PDB entry 6FEL | X-ray diffraction, 2.84 A resolution | chains A and E of the 4 polymer chains in the assembly

[Chain A]
Protein: 14-3-3 protein gamma
From: Homo sapiens
UniProtKB: P61981 (1433G_HUMAN); numbering as in UniProt (aligned over 1-234)
Sequence (236 residues; row label = number of the first residue in the row; numbers below 1 keep their minus sign (Gly-1 is residue -1)):
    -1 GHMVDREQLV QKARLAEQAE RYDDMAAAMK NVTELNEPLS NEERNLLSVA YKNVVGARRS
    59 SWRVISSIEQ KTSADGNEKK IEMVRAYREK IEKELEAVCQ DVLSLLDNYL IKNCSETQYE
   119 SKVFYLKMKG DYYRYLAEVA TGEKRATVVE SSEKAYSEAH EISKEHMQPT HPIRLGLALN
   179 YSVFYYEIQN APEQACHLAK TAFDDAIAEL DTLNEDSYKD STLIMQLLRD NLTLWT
Unresolved in the structure: -1 to 1, 212-215
Differences from the reference sequence: expression tag (-1 to 0)
Swiss-Prot annotation at these positions:
  - site (Interaction with phosphoserine on interacting protein): Arg57, Arg132
  - modified residue: Met1 (N-acetylmethionine), Val2 (N-acetylvaline), Ser71 (Phosphoserine), Tyr133 (Phosphotyrosine), Thr145 (Phosphothreonine), Ser215 (Phosphoserine), Thr234 (Phosphothreonine)
  - natural variant: Glu15 (E15A: In DEE56; uncertain significance), Lys50 (K50Q: Found in an individual with autism; uncertain significance), Asp129 (D129E: In DEE56), Arg132 (R132C: In DEE56), Tyr133 (Y133S: Found in an individual with neurodevelopmental disorder)

[Chain E]
Protein: Calcium/calmodulin-dependent protein kinase kinase 2
Notes: EC 2.7.11.17
UniProtKB: Q96RR4 (KKCC2_HUMAN); residues 508-515 here = UniProt positions 508-515
Sequence (8 residues; each row starts with the number of its first residue):
   508 RSLSAPGN
Unresolved in the structure: 514-515
Modified positions: Ser511 (phosphoserine; SEP)
Swiss-Prot annotation at these positions:
  - modified residue: Ser511 (Phosphoserine)

[How chain A and chain E interact]
Contacting residue pairs - 19 pairs, chain A then chain E:
  Lys50(A) - Ser511(E)
  Arg57(A) - Ser511(E)
  Arg132(A) - Ser511(E)
  Tyr133(A) - Ser511(E)
  Leu177(A) - Leu510(E)
  Leu177(A) - Ser511(E)
  Leu177(A) - Ala512(E)
  Asn178(A) - Ser511(E)
  Asn178(A) - Ala512(E)  hydrogen bond (side chain-backbone)
  Val181(A) - Leu510(E)
  Tyr184(A) - Ser509(E)
  Glu185(A) - Arg508(E)
  Glu185(A) - Ser509(E)  hydrogen bond
  Leu225(A) - Leu510(E)  hydrophobic
  Asp228(A) - Leu510(E)
  Asn229(A) - Ser509(E)
  Asn229(A) - Leu510(E)  hydrogen bond (side chain-backbone)
  Leu232(A) - Arg508(E)
  Trp233(A) - Ser509(E)  hydrogen bond
Also at the interface, not in a pair above, chain A (17 interface residues in all): Lys125, Glu136, Gly174
Also at the interface, not in a pair above, chain E (6 interface residues in all): Pro513

[Overview]
The interface between chain A and chain E involves 17 residues on one side and 6 on the other, with 4 hydrogen
bonds. Among the polar pairs are Asn178(A)-Ala512(E), Glu185(A)-Ser509(E) and Asn229(A)-Leu510(E).
Chain A is 14-3-3 protein gamma (Homo sapiens) and chain E is Calcium/calmodulin-dependent protein kinase
kinase 2; the structure, Structure of 14-3-3 gamma in complex with CaMKK2 14-3-3 binding motif Ser511, was
determined by X-ray diffraction together with 6EWW from the same study.
